5VEZ - chains T and A of the 4 polymer chains in the assembly; structure by X-ray diffraction, 2.04 A resolution.

[Chain T]
Molecule: 16-nt DNA strand
Sequence (16 nucleotides; row label = number of the first residue in the row):
     1 CCGACGACGCATCAGC

[Chain A]
Molecule: DNA polymerase beta
Organism: Homo sapiens
Notes: EC 2.7.7.7, 4.2.99.-
UniProt: P06746 (DPOLB_HUMAN); residues 1-335 here = UniProt positions 1-335
Sequence (335 residues; each row starts with the number of its first residue):
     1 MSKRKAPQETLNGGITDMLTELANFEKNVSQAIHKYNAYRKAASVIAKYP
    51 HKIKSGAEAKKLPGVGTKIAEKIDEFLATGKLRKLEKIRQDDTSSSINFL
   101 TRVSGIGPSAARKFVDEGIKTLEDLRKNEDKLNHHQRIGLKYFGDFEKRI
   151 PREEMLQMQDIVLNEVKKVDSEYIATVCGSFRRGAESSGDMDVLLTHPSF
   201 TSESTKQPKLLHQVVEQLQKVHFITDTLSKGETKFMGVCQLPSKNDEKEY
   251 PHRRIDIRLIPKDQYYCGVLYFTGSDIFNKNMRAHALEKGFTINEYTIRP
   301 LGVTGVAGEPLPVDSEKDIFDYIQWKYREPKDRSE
Unresolved in the structure: 1-9
Ion coordination: Na+ site 1: Lys60, Leu62, Val65 (shared with 1 residue of chain D); Na+ site 2: Thr101, Val103, Ile106 (shared with 1 residue of chain P); Mg2+: Asp190, Asp192 (together with XC5)
Small-molecule neighbours: XC5 (2'-deoxy-5'-O-[(S)-hydroxy{[(S)-hydroxy(phosphonooxy)phosphoryl]methyl}phosphoryl]cytidine): Arg149, Gly179, Ser180, Arg183, Ser188, Gly189, Asp190, Asp192, Tyr271, Phe272, Thr273, Gly274, Ser275, Asp276, Asn279
Curated features (UniProtKB/Swiss-Prot):
  - region: Arg183 to Asp192 (DNA-binding)
  - active site: Lys72 (Nucleophile)
  - binding site (K(+)): Lys60, Leu62, Val65, Thr101, Val103, Ile106
  - binding site (Na(+)): Lys60, Leu62, Val65, Thr101, Val103, Ile106
  - binding site (dATP): Arg149, Ser180, Arg183, Gly189, Asp190
  - binding site (dCTP): Arg149, Ser180, Arg183, Gly189, Asp190
  - binding site (dGTP): Arg149, Ser180, Arg183, Gly189, Asp190, Asp192
  - binding site (dTTP): Arg149, Ser180, Arg183, Gly189, Asp190
  - binding site (Mg(2+)): Asp190, Asp192, Asp256
  - modified residue: Lys72 (N6-acetyllysine), Arg83 (Omega-N-methylarginine), Arg152 (Omega-N-methylarginine)
  - cross-link (Glycyl lysine isopeptide (Lys-Gly)): Lys41 (interchain with G-Cter in ubiquitin), Lys61 (interchain with G-Cter in ubiquitin), Lys81 (interchain with G-Cter in ubiquitin)
  - natural variant: Leu22 (L22P: Found in a gastric cancer sample; uncertain significance), Tyr39 (Y39C: Found in a gastric cancer sample; uncertain significance), Gly118 (G118V: Decreased DNA-directed DNA polymerase activity), Arg137 (R137Q: Decreased function in base-excision repair), Arg149 (R149I: Decreased DNA-directed DNA polymerase activity), Asp160 (D160N: Found in a gastric cancer sample; uncertain significance), Cys239 (C239R: Found in a gastric cancer sample; uncertain significance), Lys289 (K289M: Found in a colon cancer sample; uncertain significance), Asn294 (N294D: Found in a gastric cancer sample; uncertain significance), Glu295 (E295K: Found in a gastric cancer sample; uncertain significance)
  - mutagenesis: Phe25 (F25W: No effect on 5'-dRP lyase activity. Decreased ssDNA binding), His34 (H34G: Decreased 5'-dRP lyase activity. Decreased ssDNA binding), Lys35 (K35A: Decreased 5'-dRP lyase activity. Decreased ssDNA binding. Loss of 5'-dRP lyase activity; when associated with A-68 and A-72. Decreased ssDNA binding; when associated with A-68 and A-72 ...), Tyr39 (Y39F: No effect on 5'-dRP lyase activity; Y39Q: Abolishes DNA polymerase and 5'-dRP lyase activity), Lys41 (K41R: Abolishes ubiquitination; when associated with R-61 and R-81), Lys60 (K60A: Decreased 5'-dRP lyase activity. Decreased ssDNA binding), Lys61 (K61R: Abolishes ubiquitination; when associated with R-41 and R-81), Lys68 (K68A: No effect on 5'-dRP lyase activity. Decreased ssDNA binding. Loss of 5'-dRP lyase activity; when associated with A-35 and A-72. Decreased ssDNA binding; when associated with A-35 and A-72 ...), Glu71 (E71Q: No effect on 5'-dRP lyase activity. No effect on structure shown by circular dichroism. No effect on ssDNA binding), Lys72 (K72A: Severely reduced 5'-dRP lyase activity. Does not affect ssDNA binding. Loss of 5'-dRP lyase activity; when associated with A-35 and A-68. Decreased ssDNA binding ...), Glu75 (E75A: Slightly decreased 5'-dRP lyase activity. Decreased ssDNA binding. No effect on structure shown by circular dichroism), Lys81 (K81R: Abolishes ubiquitination; when associated with R-41 and R-61), 5 further mutagenesis entries in UniProt
What the authors report for this chain:
  - catalytic residues: Asp256 (proposed by the authors, not directly observed)

[Chain T / chain A interface]
Residue-residue contacts (26):
  DC5(T) - His34(A)  stacking on the base
  DG6(T) - Asn279(A)  base contact
  DG6(T) - Lys280(A)  salt bridge to the phosphate
  DG6(T) - Arg283(A)  hydrogen bond to the base
  DG6(T) - Ala284(A)  sugar contact
  DG6(T) - Leu287(A)  phosphate contact
  DA7(T) - Arg283(A)  hydrogen bond to the sugar
  DA7(T) - Leu287(A)  phosphate contact
  DA7(T) - Thr292(A)  hydrogen bond to the phosphate
  DA7(T) - Ile293(A)  sugar contact
  DA7(T) - Asn294(A)  phosphate contact
  DC8(T) - Asn294(A)  hydrogen bond to the phosphate
  DC8(T) - Glu295(A)  sugar contact
  DG9(T) - Thr233(A)  phosphate contact
  DG9(T) - Lys234(A)  hydrogen bond to the base
  DG9(T) - Arg258(A)  sugar contact
  DG9(T) - Tyr296(A)  hydrogen bond to the phosphate
  DC10(T) - Ser229(A)  phosphate contact
  DC10(T) - Lys230(A)  hydrogen bond to the phosphate
  DC10(T) - Gly231(A)  phosphate contact
  DC10(T) - Glu232(A)  hydrogen bond to the phosphate
  DC10(T) - Thr233(A)  hydrogen bond to the phosphate
  DC10(T) - Lys234(A)  hydrogen bond to the phosphate
  DA11(T) - Ser229(A)  sugar contact
  DA11(T) - Lys230(A)  hydrogen bond to the phosphate
  DT12(T) - Asn133(A)  phosphate contact
Also at the interface, not in a pair above, chain A (23 interface residues in all): His134, Leu228, Tyr271, Arg299

[Summary]
Chain T and chain A form an interface of 8 and 23 residues respectively, with 11 hydrogen bonds, 1 salt bridge
and 1 aromatic stacking contact. Polar pairs include DG6(T)-Arg283(A), DG9(T)-Lys234(A) and DA7(T)-Arg283(A).
Ligands of chain A: compound XC5. The paper reports the catalytic residue Asp256(A).
Chain T is a 16-nt DNA strand and chain A is DNA polymerase beta (Homo sapiens); the structure, DNA polymerase
beta substrate complex with 8-oxoG:A at the primer terminus and incoming dCTP analog, was determined by X-ray
diffraction (same publication as 5V1F, 5V1G, 5V1H, 5V1I, 5V1J, 5V1N and 3 further entries).
